8ZLW - chains N and R of the 3 polymer chains in the assembly; structure by X-ray diffraction, 2.20 A resolution.

== Chain N ==
Protein: Calmodulin
Organism: Drosophila melanogaster
UniProtKB: P62152 (CALM_DROME); residues -2 to 146 here correspond to UniProt positions 1-149 (UniProt number = residue number + 3)
Chain sequence (153 residues; row label = number of the first residue in the row; numbers below 1 keep their minus sign (Gly-6 is residue -6)):
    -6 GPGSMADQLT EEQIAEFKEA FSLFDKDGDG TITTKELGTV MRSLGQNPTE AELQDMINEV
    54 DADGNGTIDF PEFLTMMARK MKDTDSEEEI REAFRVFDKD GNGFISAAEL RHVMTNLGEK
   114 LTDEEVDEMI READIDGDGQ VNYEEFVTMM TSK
Unresolved in the structure: -6 to 2, 73-75
Construct notes: expression tag (-6 to -3)
Ion coordination: Ca2+ site 1: Asp18, Asp20, Asp22, Thr24, Glu29; Ca2+ site 2: Asp54, Asn58, Thr60, Glu65; Ca2+ site 3: Asp93, Asn95; Ca2+ site 4: Asp127, Asp129, Asp131, Gln133, Glu138
UniProt features mapped onto this chain:
  - binding site (Ca(2+)): Asp18, Asp20, Asp22, Thr24, Glu29, Asp54, Asp56, Asn58, Thr60, Glu65, Asp91, Asp93, Asn95, Glu102, Asp127, Asp129, Asp131, Gln133, Glu138
  - site: Lys113 (Not N6-methylated)
  - modified residue: Ala-1 (N-acetylalanine), Lys92 (N6,N6,N6-trimethyllysine)

== Chain R ==
Protein: Serine/threonine-protein phosphatase rdgC
Organism: Drosophila melanogaster
Notes: EC 3.1.3.16
UniProtKB: P40421 (RDGC_DROME); residues 3-15 here correspond to UniProt positions 13-25 (UniProt number = residue number + 10)
Chain sequence (33 residues; each row starts with the number of its first residue; a row labelled like 2A-2J holds insertion residues (2A, then the next letters in order)):
     1 MD
 2A-2J ENAIRAAIFI
     3 QKWYRRHQAR REMLEHHHHH H
Unresolved in the structure: 1, 21-23
Construct notes: expression tag (16-23)

== Interface between chain N and chain R ==
Contacting residue pairs (55):
  Glu9(N) with Arg7(R), salt bridge; Arg8(R)
  Glu12(N) with Gln3(R); Tyr6(R); Arg7(R); Gln10(R), hydrogen bond
  Ala13(N) with Gln3(R); Arg7(R)
  Leu16(N) with Gln3(R)
  Phe17(N) with Ile2D(R), hydrophobic
  Leu30(N) with Ile2D(R), hydrophobic
  Met34(N) with Ala2C(R), hydrophobic
  Leu37(N) with Ala2G(R), hydrophobic; Ile2J(R), hydrophobic
  Met49(N) with Ala2C(R), hydrophobic
  Glu52(N) with Asp2(R), hydrogen bond (side chain-backbone); Glu2A(R), hydrogen bond (side chain-backbone)
  Val53(N) with Glu2A(R)
  Phe66(N) with Ile2H(R), hydrophobic
  Met69(N) with Glu2A(R); Arg2E(R), hydrogen bond (backbone-side chain)
  Met70(N) with Arg2E(R); Ile2H(R), hydrophobic
  Arg72(N) with Arg2E(R), hydrogen bond (backbone-side chain)
  Glu81(N) with Asn2B(R)
  Glu82(N) with Asn2B(R); Arg2E(R); Phe2I(R)
  Ile83(N) with Phe2I(R), hydrophobic
  Glu85(N) with Ala2F(R)
  Ala86(N) with Ala2F(R); Ile2J(R), hydrophobic
  Val89(N) with Ile2J(R), hydrophobic
  Phe90(N) with Ile2J(R); Trp5(R), hydrophobic
  Leu103(N) with Trp5(R), hydrophobic
  Val106(N) with Ile2J(R), hydrophobic
  Met107(N) with Ile2J(R); Tyr6(R), hydrophobic
  Glu112(N) with Gln3(R); Tyr6(R)
  Lys113(N) with Tyr6(R)
  Leu114(N) with Tyr6(R), hydrophobic; His9(R)
  Glu118(N) with His9(R), salt bridge; Arg13(R), salt bridge
  Met122(N) with Trp5(R); His9(R)
  Ala126(N) with Trp5(R), hydrophobic
  Val134(N) with Trp5(R), hydrophobic
  Phe139(N) with Trp5(R), hydrophobic
  Met142(N) with Trp5(R), hydrogen bond
  Met143(N) with Phe2I(R), hydrophobic; Lys4(R), hydrogen bond (backbone-side chain)
  Lys146(N) with Lys4(R)
Other interface residues (no listed pair), chain N (41 interface residues in all): Ser79, Ile98, Leu110, Ile123, Ser145

== Summary ==
41 residues of chain N face 20 of chain R across their interface, with 7 hydrogen bonds and 3 salt bridges.
Polar contacts include Glu9(N)-Arg7(R), Glu118(N)-His9(R) and Glu118(N)-Arg13(R). UniProt lists 19
Ca2+-binding residues on chain N.
Chain N is Calmodulin and chain R is Serine/threonine-protein phosphatase rdgC, both from Drosophila
melanogaster; the structure, Crystal Structure of RDGC IQ motif/dCaM Complex, was determined by X-ray
diffraction together with 8ZLX from the same study.
